PDB entry 5KLN | X-ray diffraction, 1.99 A resolution | chains D and C of the 4 polymer chains in the assembly

# Chain D (and C)
Molecule: 2-aminomuconate 6-semialdehyde dehydrogenase
Source organism: Pseudomonas fluorescens
Notes: chain C of this document is another copy of the same molecule, construct and numbering; everything in this record applies to it too
Reference sequence: Q83V33 (Q83V33_PSEFL); numbering as in UniProt (aligned over 1-500)
Sequence (520 residues; each row starts with the number of its first residue; numbers below 1 keep their minus sign (Met-19 is residue -19)):
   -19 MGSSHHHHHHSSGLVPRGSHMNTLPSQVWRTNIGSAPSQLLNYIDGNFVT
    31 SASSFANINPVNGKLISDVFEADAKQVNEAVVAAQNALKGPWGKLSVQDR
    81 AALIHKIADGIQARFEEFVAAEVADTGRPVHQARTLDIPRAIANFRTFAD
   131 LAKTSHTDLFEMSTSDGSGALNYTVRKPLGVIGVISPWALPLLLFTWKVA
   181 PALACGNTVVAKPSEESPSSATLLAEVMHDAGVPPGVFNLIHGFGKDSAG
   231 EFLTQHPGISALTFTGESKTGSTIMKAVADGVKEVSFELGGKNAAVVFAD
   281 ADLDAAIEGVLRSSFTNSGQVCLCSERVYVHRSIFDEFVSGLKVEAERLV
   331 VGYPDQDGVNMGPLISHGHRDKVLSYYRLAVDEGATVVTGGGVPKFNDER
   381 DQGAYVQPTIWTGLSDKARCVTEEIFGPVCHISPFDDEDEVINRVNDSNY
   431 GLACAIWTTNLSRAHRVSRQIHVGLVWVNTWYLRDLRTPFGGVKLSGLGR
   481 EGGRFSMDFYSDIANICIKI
Disordered / not traced: -19 to 17
Differences from the reference sequence: initiating methionine (-19); expression tag (-18 to 0); engineered mutation Ala169 (Asn in Q83V33)
Residues lining bound ligands: NAD (nicotinamide-adenine-dinucleotide): Ile165, Ser166, Pro167, Trp168, Ala169, Leu174, Lys192, Pro193, Ser194, Glu195, Gly223, Phe224, Gly225, Lys226, Gly230, Glu231, Thr234, Phe244, Thr245, Gly246, Glu247, Thr250, Thr253, Ile254, Glu268, Leu269, Gly270, Gly271, Cys302, Glu404, Phe406, Leu432, Phe470, Ser476
What the authors report for this chain:
  - mutagenesis - N169A: abolished catalytic activity
  - catalytic residues: Arg120, Cys302, Arg464 (proposed by the authors, not directly observed)

# Chain D / chain C interface
Pairs across the interface (22; chain D residue first):
  Asp130(D) - Asp130(C)
  Asp130(D) - Lys133(C)  salt bridge
  Leu131(D) - Thr134(C)
  Lys133(D) - Asp130(C)  salt bridge
  Lys133(D) - Arg467(C)
  Thr134(D) - Leu131(C)
  Thr134(D) - Thr134(C)  hydrogen bond
  Thr134(D) - Arg467(C)
  Ser135(D) - Arg467(C)  hydrogen bond (backbone-side chain)
  Ser148(D) - Arg449(C)
  Leu151(D) - His445(C)
  Leu441(D) - Ile498(C)  hydrophobic
  Ser442(D) - Ile500(C)
  His445(D) - Leu151(C)
  His445(D) - Ile500(C)
  Arg446(D) - Ile500(C)
  Arg449(D) - Glu141(C)  salt bridge
  Arg467(D) - Lys133(C)
  Arg467(D) - Ser135(C)  hydrogen bond (side chain-backbone)
  Ile498(D) - Leu441(C)  hydrophobic
  Ile500(D) - Ser442(C)
  Ile500(D) - His445(C)
Other interface residues (no listed pair), chain D (17 interface residues in all): His136, Lys499
Other interface residues (no listed pair), chain C (17 interface residues in all): His136, Arg446, Lys499

# Summary
The chain D/chain C interface involves 17 residues from each chain, with 3 hydrogen bonds and 3 salt bridges.
Polar contacts include Asp130(D)-Lys133(C), Arg449(D)-Glu141(C) and Thr134(D)-Thr134(C). Chain D binds NAD.
From the paper: catalytic residues Arg120(D), Cys302(D) and Arg464(D); N169A of chain D abolishes catalytic
activity.
Both chains are 2-aminomuconate 6-semialdehyde dehydrogenase (Pseudomonas fluorescens). Entry 5KLN (Crystal
structure of 2-aminomuconate 6-semialdehyde dehydrogenase N169A in complex with NAD+) was determined by X-ray
diffraction, deposited together with 5KJ5, 5KLK, 5KLL, 5KLM and 5KLO.
